Entry 8WA0 (electron microscopy, 2.70 A resolution); this record covers chains c and D of the 22 polymer chains in the assembly.

== Chain c ==
Protein: DNA-directed RNA polymerase subunit beta''
Organism: Nicotiana tabacum
Reference sequence: P38550 (RPOC2_TOBAC); residues 1-1388 here correspond to UniProt positions 5-1392 (UniProt number = residue number + 4)
Amino-acid sequence (1388 residues; row label = number of the first residue in the row):
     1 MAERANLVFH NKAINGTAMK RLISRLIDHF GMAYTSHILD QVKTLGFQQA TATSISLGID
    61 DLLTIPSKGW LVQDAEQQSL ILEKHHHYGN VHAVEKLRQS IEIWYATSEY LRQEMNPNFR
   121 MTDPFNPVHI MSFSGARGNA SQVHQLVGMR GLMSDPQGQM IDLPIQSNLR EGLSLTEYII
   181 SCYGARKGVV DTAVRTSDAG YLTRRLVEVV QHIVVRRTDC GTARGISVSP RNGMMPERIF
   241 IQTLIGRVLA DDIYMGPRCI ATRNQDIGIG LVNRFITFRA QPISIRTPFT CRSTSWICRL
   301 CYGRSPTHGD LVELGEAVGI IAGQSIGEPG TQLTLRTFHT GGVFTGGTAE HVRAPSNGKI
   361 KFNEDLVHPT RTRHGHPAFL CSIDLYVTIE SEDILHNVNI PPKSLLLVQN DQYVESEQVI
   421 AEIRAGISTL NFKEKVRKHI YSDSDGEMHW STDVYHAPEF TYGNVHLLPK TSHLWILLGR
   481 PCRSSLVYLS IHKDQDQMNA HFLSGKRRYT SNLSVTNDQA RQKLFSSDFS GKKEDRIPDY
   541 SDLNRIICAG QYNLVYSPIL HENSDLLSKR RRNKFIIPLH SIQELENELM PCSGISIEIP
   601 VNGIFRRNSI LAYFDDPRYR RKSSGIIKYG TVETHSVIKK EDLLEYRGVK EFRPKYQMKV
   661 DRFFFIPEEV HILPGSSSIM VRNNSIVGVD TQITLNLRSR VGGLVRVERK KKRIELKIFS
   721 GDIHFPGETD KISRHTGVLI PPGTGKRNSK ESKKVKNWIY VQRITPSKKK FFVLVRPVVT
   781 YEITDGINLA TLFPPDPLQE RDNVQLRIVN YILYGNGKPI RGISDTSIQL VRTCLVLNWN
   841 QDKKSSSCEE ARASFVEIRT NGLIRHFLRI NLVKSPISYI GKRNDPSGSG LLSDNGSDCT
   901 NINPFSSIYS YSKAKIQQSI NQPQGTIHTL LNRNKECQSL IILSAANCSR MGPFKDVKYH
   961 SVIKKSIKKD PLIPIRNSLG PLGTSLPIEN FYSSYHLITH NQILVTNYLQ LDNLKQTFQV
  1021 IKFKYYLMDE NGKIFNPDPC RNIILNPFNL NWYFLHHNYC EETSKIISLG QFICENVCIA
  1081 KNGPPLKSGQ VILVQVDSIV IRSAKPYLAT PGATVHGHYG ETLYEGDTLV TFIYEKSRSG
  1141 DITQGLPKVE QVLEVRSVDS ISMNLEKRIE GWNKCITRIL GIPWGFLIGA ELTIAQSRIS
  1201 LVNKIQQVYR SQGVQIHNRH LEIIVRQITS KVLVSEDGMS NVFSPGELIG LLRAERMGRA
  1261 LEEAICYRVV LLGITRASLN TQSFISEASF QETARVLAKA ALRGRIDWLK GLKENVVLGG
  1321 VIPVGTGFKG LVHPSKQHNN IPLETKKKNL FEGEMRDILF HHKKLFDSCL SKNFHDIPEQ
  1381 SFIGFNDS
Not modelled in the structure: 1-5, 333-348, 500-556, 581-594, 629-660, 956-977, 1137-1144, 1331-1388

== Chain D ==
Protein: PAP1(pTAC3)
Organism: Nicotiana tabacum
Amino-acid sequence (892 residues; row label = number of the first residue in the row):
     1 MAGISIHYLP FNSKFTLPIP RPSISRSIKA SVSSQPRKTR RRKQTQQQQH QLKTAEDDGS
    61 MASGTEKVLR LVFMEELMER ARNADSKGVS QVIYDMIAAG LSPGPRSFHG FVVSHVLNRD
   121 NDGAMHALRR ELSEGLRPLH ETFLALVRLF GAKGLATRGL EILAAMEKLK YDIRQAWLVL
   181 VEELVRSNHL EDANKVFLKG AEGGLRATDE IYDLLIEQDC KVGDHSNALT IAYEMEAAGR
   241 MATTFHFNCL LSVQATCGIP EIAFATFENM EYGEDHMKPD TETYNWVIQA YTRAESYDRV
   301 QDVAELLGMM VEDHKRVQPN VRTYALLVEC FTKYCVVREA IRHFRGLKNF EGGTQVLYND
   361 GKYGDPLSLY LRALCREGRI VELLEALEAM AKDNQPIPPR AMILSRKYRT LVSSWIEPLQ
   421 EEAELGYEID YIARYVAEGG LTGDRKRWVP RRGKTPLDPD AEGFIYSNPR ETSFKQRCLE
   481 EWRLHHRKLL KTLHNEGPSI LGKISESDYI RLVERLRKII KGPEQNALKP KAASKMIVSE
   541 LKEELEAQGL PTDGTRNVLY QRVQKARRIN RSRGRPLWVP PVEEEEEEVD EELDELISRI
   601 KLHEGNTEFW KRRFLGEGLN ENHVQQSEII DLEPTDVVDD TDDAVDDISK EAEDDEAEDD
   661 EAQDEEEEVE QAESQPEVGD RKDKEVEAAK PLQMIGVQLL KDSDQTASSS RKSRRRLSRV
   721 AAVDDDDDDW FPLDIQEAFV EMRKRNIFDV SDMYTITDAW GWTWEKEIKN KAPQRWSQEW
   781 EVELGIKVMT KVIELGGTPT IGDCAVILRA AVRAPMPSAF LNILQTTHSL GYVFGSPLYD
   841 EIITLCLDLG ELDAAIAIVA DLETSGIKVP DETLDRVISA RQSSDTPVNG SQ
Not modelled in the structure: 1-63, 522-591, 619-725, 886-892

== Interface between chain c and chain D ==
Pairs across the interface - 78 pairs, chain c then chain D:
  Arg217(c) - Glu268(D)
  Arg217(c) - Asn269(D)
  Arg217(c) - Tyr272(D)
  Cys220(c) - Tyr272(D)
  Arg224(c) - Asn746(D)  hydrogen bond (side chain-backbone)
  Arg224(c) - Ile747(D)  hydrogen bond (side chain-backbone)
  Arg224(c) - Phe748(D)
  Arg224(c) - Asp752(D)  salt bridge
  Ser227(c) - Arg745(D)  hydrogen bond (side chain-backbone)
  Asn232(c) - Asp729(D)
  Asn232(c) - Arg745(D)
  Arg292(c) - Glu271(D)  salt bridge
  Arg292(c) - Tyr272(D)
  Trp296(c) - Tyr272(D)  hydrophobic
  Ser1162(c) - Trp730(D)
  Asn1164(c) - Trp730(D)
  Leu1165(c) - Trp730(D)
  Lys1167(c) - Leu733(D)
  Arg1168(c) - Trp730(D)
  Arg1168(c) - Phe731(D)  hydrogen bond (side chain-backbone)
  Arg1168(c) - Leu733(D)
  Trp1172(c) - Pro732(D)
  Trp1172(c) - Leu733(D)
  Trp1172(c) - Asp734(D)
  Trp1172(c) - Ile735(D)  hydrophobic
  Trp1172(c) - Ala738(D)  hydrophobic
  Cys1175(c) - Ile735(D)  hydrophobic
  Ile1176(c) - Phe739(D)  hydrophobic
  Arg1178(c) - Asn495(D)  hydrogen bond (side chain-backbone)
  Arg1178(c) - Glu496(D)
  Ile1179(c) - Trp610(D)
  Ile1179(c) - Arg613(D)
  Ile1179(c) - Ile735(D)  hydrophobic
  Ile1179(c) - Gln736(D)
  Leu1180(c) - Trp610(D)
  Gly1181(c) - Trp610(D)
  Trp1184(c) - Thr607(D)
  Trp1184(c) - Trp610(D)
  Trp1184(c) - Met753(D)
  Trp1184(c) - Tyr754(D)
  Trp1184(c) - Thr755(D)
  Leu1187(c) - Phe748(D)  hydrophobic
  Ile1188(c) - Phe739(D)  hydrophobic
  Glu1191(c) - Ile747(D)
  Glu1191(c) - Phe748(D)
  Leu1192(c) - Phe731(D)  hydrophobic
  Leu1192(c) - Ala738(D)  hydrophobic
  Gln1196(c) - Asp729(D)  hydrogen bond (side chain-backbone)
  Gln1196(c) - Trp730(D)
  Gln1196(c) - Phe731(D)
  Ile1199(c) - Arg745(D)
  Gln1207(c) - Asp728(D)
  Asn1241(c) - Tyr334(D)
  Asn1241(c) - Cys335(D)
  Asn1241(c) - Val336(D)
  Val1242(c) - Gln301(D)  hydrogen bond (backbone-side chain)
  Ile1249(c) - Gln301(D)
  Leu1252(c) - Glu305(D)
  Arg1253(c) - Gln301(D)
  Arg1253(c) - Asp302(D)  salt bridge
  Arg1253(c) - Glu305(D)
  Arg1256(c) - Glu305(D)  salt bridge
  Arg1256(c) - Gly308(D)
  Arg1256(c) - Met309(D)
  Arg1256(c) - Glu312(D)  salt bridge
  Met1257(c) - Ala304(D)  hydrophobic
  Arg1259(c) - Asp752(D)  hydrogen bond (side chain-backbone)
  Arg1259(c) - Tyr754(D)
  Arg1259(c) - Thr755(D)
  Arg1259(c) - Ile756(D)
  Ala1260(c) - Arg342(D)
  Ala1260(c) - Ile756(D)
  Leu1261(c) - Glu339(D)
  Glu1262(c) - Glu339(D)  hydrogen bond (backbone-side chain)
  Glu1262(c) - Arg342(D)  salt bridge
  Glu1263(c) - Glu339(D)  hydrogen bond (backbone-side chain)
  Gly1304(c) - Tyr297(D)  hydrogen bond (backbone-side chain)
  Ile1306(c) - Tyr297(D)
Interface residues without a listed pair, chain c (48 interface residues in all): Asp219, Thr1177, Ala1195, Phe1243, Glu1247, Arg1303, Trp1308
Interface residues without a listed pair, chain D (48 interface residues in all): Ile259, Leu307, Phe331, Asp726, Met742, Asp758

== Summary ==
The chain c/chain D interface involves 48 residues from each chain; the contacts include 11 hydrogen bonds and
6 salt bridges. Polar pairs include Arg224(c)-Asp752(D), Arg292(c)-Glu271(D) and Arg1253(c)-Asp302(D).
Chain c is DNA-directed RNA polymerase subunit beta'' and chain D is PAP1(pTAC3), both from Nicotiana tabacum;
the structure, The cryo-EM structure of the Nicotiana tabacum PEP-PAP-TEC1, was determined by electron
microscopy, deposited together with 8W9Z and 8WA1.
